6ROW - chains A and C of the 7 polymer chains in the assembly; structure by electron microscopy, 4.50 A resolution (low resolution: residue-level contacts below are approximate; hydrogen-bond / salt-bridge calls are withheld).

== Chain A (and C) ==
Protein: Putative zinc metallopeptidase
Organism: Haemonchus contortus
Notes: chain C of this document is another copy of the same molecule, construct and numbering; everything in this record applies to it too
UniProtKB: O76751 (O76751_HAECO); numbering as in UniProt (aligned over 81-835)
Chain sequence (755 residues; each row starts with the number of its first residue):
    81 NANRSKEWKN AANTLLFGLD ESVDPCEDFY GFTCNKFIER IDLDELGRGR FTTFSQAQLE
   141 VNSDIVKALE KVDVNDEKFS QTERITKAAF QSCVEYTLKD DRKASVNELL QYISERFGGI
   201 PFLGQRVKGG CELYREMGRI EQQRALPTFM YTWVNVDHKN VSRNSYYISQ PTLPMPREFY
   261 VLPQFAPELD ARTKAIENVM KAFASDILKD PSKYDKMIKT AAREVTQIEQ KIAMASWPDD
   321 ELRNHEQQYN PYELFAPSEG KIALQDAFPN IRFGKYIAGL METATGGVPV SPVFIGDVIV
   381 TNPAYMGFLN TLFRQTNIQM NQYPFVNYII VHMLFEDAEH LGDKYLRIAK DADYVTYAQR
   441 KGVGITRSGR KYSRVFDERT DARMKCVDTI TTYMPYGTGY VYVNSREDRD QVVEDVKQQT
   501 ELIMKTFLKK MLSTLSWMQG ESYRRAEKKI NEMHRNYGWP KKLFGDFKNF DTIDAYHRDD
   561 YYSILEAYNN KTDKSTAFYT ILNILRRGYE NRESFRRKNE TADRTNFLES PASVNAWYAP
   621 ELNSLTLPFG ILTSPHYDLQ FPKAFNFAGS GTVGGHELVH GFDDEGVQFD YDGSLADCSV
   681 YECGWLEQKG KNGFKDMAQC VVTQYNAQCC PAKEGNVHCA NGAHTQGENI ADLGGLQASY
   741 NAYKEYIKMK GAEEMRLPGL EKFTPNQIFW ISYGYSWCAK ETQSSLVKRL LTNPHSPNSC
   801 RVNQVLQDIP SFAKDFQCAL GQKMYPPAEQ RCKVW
Disordered / not traced: 126-128, 152-158, 176-183, 198-211, 258-263, 289-293, 335-349, 362-373, 394-398, 421-460, 511-519, 544-558, 574-579, 680-688, 713-717 (chain C: 123-130, 152-159, 204-213, 290-293, 341-352, 364-372, 389-406, 419-461, 546-558, 576-578, 629-635, 670-688, 712-717, 748-753, 826-831)
Disulfides: Cys-106/Cys-818, Cys-114/Cys-778, Cys-173/Cys-466, Cys-700/Cys-832, Cys-709/Cys-719

== How chain A and chain C interact ==
Residue-residue contacts (9):
  Glu-101(A) with Ala-819(C); Leu-820(C)
  Ser-102(A) with Leu-820(C)
  Asp-104(A) with Leu-820(C)
  Arg-756(A) with Gln-817(C)
  Lys-762(A) with Ala-813(C); Phe-816(C); Gln-817(C); Cys-818(C)
Interface residues without a listed pair, chain A (10 interface residues in all): Asn-81, Leu-96, Gly-759, Leu-760, Glu-761
Interface residues without a listed pair, chain C (9 interface residues in all): Arg-756, Lys-814, Gly-821

== Summary ==
Chain A and chain C form an interface of 10 and 9 residues respectively.
Chain A and chain C are both Putative zinc metallopeptidase (Haemonchus contortus); the structure, Haemonchus
galactose containing glycoprotein complex, was determined by electron microscopy.
